4LH6 - chain A; structure by X-ray diffraction, 1.65 A resolution.

Chain A:
Molecule: DNA ligase
From: Enterococcus faecalis
Notes: EC 6.5.1.2; fragment: Adenylation domain
UniProt: Q837V6 (DNLJ_ENTFA); residues 1-323 here = UniProt positions 1-323
Amino-acid sequence (323 residues; each row starts with the number of its first residue):
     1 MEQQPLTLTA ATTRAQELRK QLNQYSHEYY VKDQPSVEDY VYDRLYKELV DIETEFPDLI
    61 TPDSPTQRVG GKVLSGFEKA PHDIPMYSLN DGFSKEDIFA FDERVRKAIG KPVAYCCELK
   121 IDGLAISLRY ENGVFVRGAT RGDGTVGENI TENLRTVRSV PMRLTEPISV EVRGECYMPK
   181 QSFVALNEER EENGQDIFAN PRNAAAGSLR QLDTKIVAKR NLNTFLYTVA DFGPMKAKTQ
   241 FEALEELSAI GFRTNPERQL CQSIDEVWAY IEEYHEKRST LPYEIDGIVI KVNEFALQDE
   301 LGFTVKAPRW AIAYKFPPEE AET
Not modelled in the structure: 1
Metal / ion sites: Na+ site 1: Ala-218, Arg-220; Na+ site 2: Glu-276, Ser-279
Small-molecule neighbours:
  - 1X7 (4-amino-2-bromothieno[3,2-c]pyridine-7-carboxamide): Tyr-87, Ser-88, Leu-89, Glu-118, Leu-119, Lys-120, Ile-121, Glu-175, Tyr-227, Val-289, Lys-291
  - beta-nicotinamide ribose monophosphate (NMN): Tyr-25, Ser-26, Tyr-29, Tyr-30, Pro-35, Val-37, Glu-38, Asp-39, Tyr-42, Asp-43, Tyr-46, Val-69, Arg-158
Curated features (UniProtKB/Swiss-Prot):
  - active site: Lys-120 (N6-AMP-lysine intermediate)
  - binding site (NAD(+)): Asp-39 to Asp-43, Ser-88 to Asp-91, Glu-118, Arg-141, Glu-175, Lys-291, Lys-315

Summary:
Chain A binds compound 1X7 and beta-nicotinamide ribose monophosphate. The Na+ site 1 is built by Ala-218 and
Arg-220. The Na+ site 2 is built by Glu-276 and Ser-279. Curated annotation (UniProt) lists active-site
residue Lys-120 and 14 NAD+-binding residues.
Chain A is DNA ligase (Enterococcus faecalis); the structure, Crystal structure of a LigA inhibitor, was
determined by X-ray diffraction together with 4LH7 from the same study.
